6C24 - chains A and N of the 12 polymer chains in the assembly; structure by electron microscopy, 3.50 A resolution.

[Chain A]
Name: Polycomb protein SUZ12
Organism: Homo sapiens
UniProt: Q15022 (SUZ12_HUMAN); residue numbers follow UniProt; this construct covers 1-739
Sequence (739 residues; each row starts with the number of its first residue):
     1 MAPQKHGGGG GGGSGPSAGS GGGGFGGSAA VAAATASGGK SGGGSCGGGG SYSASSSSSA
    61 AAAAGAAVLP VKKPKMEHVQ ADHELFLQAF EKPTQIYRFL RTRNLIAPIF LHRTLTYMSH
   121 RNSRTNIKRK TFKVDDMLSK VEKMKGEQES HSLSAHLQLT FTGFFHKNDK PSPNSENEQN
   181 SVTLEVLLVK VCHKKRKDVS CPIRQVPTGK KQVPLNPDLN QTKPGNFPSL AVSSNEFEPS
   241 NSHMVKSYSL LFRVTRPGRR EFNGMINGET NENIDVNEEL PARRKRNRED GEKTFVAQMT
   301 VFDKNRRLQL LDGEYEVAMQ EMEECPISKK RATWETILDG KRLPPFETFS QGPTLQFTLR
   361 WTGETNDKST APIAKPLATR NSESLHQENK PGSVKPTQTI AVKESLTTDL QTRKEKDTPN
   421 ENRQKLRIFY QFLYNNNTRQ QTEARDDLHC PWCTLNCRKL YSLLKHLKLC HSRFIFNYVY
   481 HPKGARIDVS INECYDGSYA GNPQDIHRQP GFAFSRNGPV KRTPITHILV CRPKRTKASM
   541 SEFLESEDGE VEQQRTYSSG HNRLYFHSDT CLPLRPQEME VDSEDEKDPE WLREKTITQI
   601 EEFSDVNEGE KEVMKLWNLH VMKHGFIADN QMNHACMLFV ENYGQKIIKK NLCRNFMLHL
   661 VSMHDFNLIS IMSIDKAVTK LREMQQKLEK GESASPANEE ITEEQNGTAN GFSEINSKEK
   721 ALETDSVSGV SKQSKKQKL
Disordered / not traced: 1-425, 549-739
Cystine bridges: Cys-450/Cys-453
Covalently attached groups: covalent link Tyr-461/Glu-542

[Chain N]
Name: Histone-binding protein RBBP4
Organism: Homo sapiens
UniProt: Q09028 (RBBP4_HUMAN); residue numbers follow UniProt; this construct covers 1-425
Sequence (425 residues; each row starts with the number of its first residue):
     1 MADKEAAFDD AVEERVINEE YKIWKKNTPF LYDLVMTHAL EWPSLTAQWL PDVTRPEGKD
    61 FSIHRLVLGT HTSDEQNHLV IASVQLPNDD AQFDASHYDS EKGEFGGFGS VSGKIEIEIK
   121 INHEGEVNRA RYMPQNPCII ATKTPSSDVL VFDYTKHPSK PDPSGECNPD LRLRGHQKEG
   181 YGLSWNPNLS GHLLSASDDH TICLWDISAV PKEGKVVDAK TIFTGHTAVV EDVSWHLLHE
   241 SLFGSVADDQ KLMIWDTRSN NTSKPSHSVD AHTAEVNCLS FNPYSEFILA TGSADKTVAL
   301 WDLRNLKLKL HSFESHKDEI FQVQWSPHNE TILASSGTDR RLNVWDLSKI GEEQSPEDAE
   361 DGPPELLFIH GGHTAKISDF SWNPNEPWVI CSVSEDNIMQ VWQMAENIYN DEDPEGSVDP
   421 EGQGS
Disordered / not traced: 1-3, 91-111, 411-425
Curated features (UniProtKB/Swiss-Prot):
  - modified residue: Ala-2 (N-acetylalanine), Lys-4 (N6-acetyllysine), Ser-110 (Phosphoserine), Lys-160 (N6-acetyllysine), Ser-355 (Phosphoserine)
  - cross-link (Glycyl lysine isopeptide (Lys-Gly)): Lys-4 (interchain with G-Cter in SUMO2), Lys-160 (interchain with G-Cter in SUMO2)
  - mutagenesis: Val-35 (V35A: Loss of interaction with ARMC12), Pro-43 (P43A: Loss of interaction with ZNF827 and loss of localization to telomeres; when associated with A-73), Ser-73 (S73A: Loss of interaction with ZNF827 and loss of localization to telomeres; when associated with A-43), Glu-126 to Asn-128 (Loss of interaction with ZNF827), Glu-126 (E126A: Loss of interaction with ZNF827 and loss of localization to telomeres; when associated with A-128 and A-179), Asn-128 (N128A: Loss of interaction with ZNF827 and loss of localization to telomeres; when associated with A-126 and A-179), Glu-179 (E179A: Loss of interaction with ZNF827 and loss of localization to telomeres; when associated with A-126 and A-128), Tyr-181 (Y181A: Loss of interaction with ZNF827 and loss of localization to telomeres), Glu-231 (E231A: Decreased interaction with ZNF827; when associated with A-277), Asn-277 (N277A: Decreased interaction with ZNF827; when associated with A-231), Glu-395 (E395A: Decreased interaction with ZNF827)

[Chain A / chain N interface]
Residue-residue contacts (49; chain A residue first):
  Lys-465(A) / Phe-30(N)
  Leu-469(A) / Lys-26(N)
  Leu-469(A) / Asn-27(N)
  Leu-469(A) / Phe-30(N)  hydrophobic
  Cys-470(A) / Ile-23(N)
  Cys-470(A) / Asn-27(N)  hydrogen bond
  Ser-472(A) / Lys-26(N)  hydrogen bond
  Arg-473(A) / Glu-19(N)  salt bridge
  Tyr-495(A) / Glu-19(N)  hydrogen bond
  Asp-496(A) / Lys-22(N)
  Ser-498(A) / Lys-22(N)  hydrogen bond (backbone-side chain)
  Tyr-499(A) / Glu-14(N)
  Tyr-499(A) / Asn-18(N)
  Ala-500(A) / Asn-18(N)
  Asn-517(A) / Glu-14(N)
  Arg-522(A) / Pro-43(N)
  Arg-522(A) / His-71(N)
  Arg-522(A) / Thr-72(N)
  Thr-523(A) / Trp-42(N)
  Thr-523(A) / Pro-43(N)
  Thr-523(A) / Asn-397(N)  hydrogen bond (backbone-side chain)
  Pro-524(A) / Glu-41(N)
  Pro-524(A) / Trp-42(N)
  Ile-525(A) / Leu-40(N)
  Ile-525(A) / Glu-41(N)
  Ile-525(A) / Asp-396(N)
  Ile-525(A) / Asn-397(N)
  Thr-526(A) / Ala-39(N)
  His-527(A) / His-38(N)
  His-527(A) / Ala-39(N)
  His-527(A) / Glu-41(N)  salt bridge
  His-527(A) / Ile-117(N)
  Ile-528(A) / His-38(N)  hydrogen bond (backbone-side chain)
  Ile-528(A) / Ala-39(N)  hydrogen bond (backbone-backbone)
  Leu-529(A) / Thr-37(N)
  Leu-529(A) / His-38(N)
  Leu-529(A) / Lys-114(N)
  Leu-529(A) / Ile-115(N)
  Val-530(A) / Met-36(N)
  Val-530(A) / Thr-37(N)  hydrogen bond (backbone-backbone)
  Cys-531(A) / Val-35(N)
  Arg-532(A) / Val-35(N)  hydrogen bond (backbone-backbone)
  Pro-533(A) / Leu-34(N)
  Pro-533(A) / Val-35(N)
  Lys-534(A) / Asp-33(N)
  Lys-534(A) / Leu-34(N)
  Arg-535(A) / Asp-33(N)
  Thr-536(A) / Pro-29(N)
  Thr-536(A) / Asp-33(N)
Other interface residues (no listed pair), chain A (29 interface residues in all): Lys-468, Gly-497, Arg-516
Other interface residues (no listed pair), chain N (36 interface residues in all): Arg-15, Tyr-21, Thr-28, Tyr-32, Ser-73, Pro-87, Asp-89, Ser-112, Gln-403

[Summary]
29 residues of chain A face 36 of chain N across their interface, with 9 hydrogen bonds and 2 salt bridges.
Among the polar pairs are Arg-473(A)/Glu-19(N), His-527(A)/Glu-41(N) and Cys-470(A)/Asn-27(N). UniProt lists
11 mutagenesis sites on chain N.
Here chain A is Polycomb protein SUZ12 and chain N is Histone-binding protein RBBP4, both from Homo sapiens.
Entry 6C24 (Cryo-EM structure of PRC2 bound to cofactors AEBP2 and JARID2 in the Extended Active State) was
determined by electron microscopy, deposited together with 6C23.
